Entry 6KEC (X-ray diffraction, 1.35 A resolution); this record covers chain A.

Chain A:
Name: Bromodomain-containing protein 4
Organism: Homo sapiens
Reference sequence: O60885 (BRD4_HUMAN); numbering as in UniProt (aligned over 44-168)
Chain sequence (127 residues; numbered 42 to 168; the number before each row is that of its first residue):
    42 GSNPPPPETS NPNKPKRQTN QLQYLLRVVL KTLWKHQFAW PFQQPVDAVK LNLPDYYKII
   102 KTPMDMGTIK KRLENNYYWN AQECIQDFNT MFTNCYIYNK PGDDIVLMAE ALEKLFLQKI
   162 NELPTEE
Unresolved in the structure: 42-43, 167-168
Sequence notes: expression tag (42-43)
Swiss-Prot annotation at these positions:
  - site: N140 (Acetylated histone binding)
  - cross-link: K99 (Glycyl lysine isopeptide (Lys-Gly) (interchain with G-Cter in SUMO2))
  - natural variant: D145 (D145G: Found in a patient with a neurodevelopmental syndrome; uncertain significance)
  - mutagenesis: N140 (N140A: Abolishes binding to acetylated histones)
Residues lining bound ligands: 4-ethoxy-5 (D9C; 4-ethoxy-5,16-dimethoxy-11-methyl-2-oxa-11-azatetracyclo[8.6.1.03,8.013,17]heptadeca-1(17),3,5,7,9,13,15-heptaen-12-one): W81, P82, F83, Q85, V87, L92, Y97, C136, Y139, N140, I146
What the authors report for this chain:
  - binding site for 4-ethoxy-5: W81, P82, L92, Y139, N140, I146

Overview:
Chain A binds 4-ethoxy-5. Curated annotation (UniProt) lists one mutagenesis site. The paper reports a binding
site for 4-ethoxy-5 at W81, P82 and L92 among others.
Chain A is Bromodomain-containing protein 4 (Homo sapiens); the structure, Crystal structure of BRD4
bromodomain 1 (BD1) in complex with
4-ethoxy-5,16-dimethoxy-11-methyl-2-oxa-11-azatetracyclo[8.6.1.03,8.013,17]heptadeca-1(17),3,5,7,9,13,15-heptaen-12-one,
was determined by X-ray diffraction (same publication as 6KEH, 6KEI, 6KEJ and 6KEK).
